PDB entry 9LD7 | electron microscopy, 3.40 A resolution | chains A and E of the 12 polymer chains in the assembly

[Chain A]
Protein: Major capsid protein
Organism: Enterobacteria phage N4
Reference sequence: Q859Q5 (CAPSD_BPN4); residues 1-401 here = UniProt positions 1-401
Sequence (401 residues; each row starts with the number of its first residue):
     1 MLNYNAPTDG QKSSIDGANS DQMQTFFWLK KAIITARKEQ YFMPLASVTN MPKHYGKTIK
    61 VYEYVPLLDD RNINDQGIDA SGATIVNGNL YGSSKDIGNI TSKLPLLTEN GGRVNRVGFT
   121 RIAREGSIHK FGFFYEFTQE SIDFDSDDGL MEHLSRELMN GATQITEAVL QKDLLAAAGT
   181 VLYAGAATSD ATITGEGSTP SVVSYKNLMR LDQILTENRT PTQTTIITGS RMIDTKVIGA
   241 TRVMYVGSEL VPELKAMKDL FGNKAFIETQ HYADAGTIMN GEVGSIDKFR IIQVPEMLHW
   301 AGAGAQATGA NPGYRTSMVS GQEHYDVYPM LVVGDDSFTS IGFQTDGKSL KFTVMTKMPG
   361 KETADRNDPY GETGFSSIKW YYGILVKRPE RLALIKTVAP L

[Chain E]
Protein: 32 kDa protein
Organism: Enterobacteria phage N4
Reference sequence: A0MZA7 (A0MZA7_BPN4); residues 1-279 here = UniProt positions 1-279
Sequence (279 residues; each row starts with the number of its first residue):
     1 MPVLKVMFHK DTNVATVLDA SGSLSDGSVE VGTFHHPDET YPDSVTIYHG VRDLLYKRSA
    61 KDPSQTASYP NNIINMQVIS IDMKATPRLI LGTALPRVIS TIEGKDVTWH VDVAGGKAPL
   121 TYKWQFKANT VGAAFADIDS GENPTAKTAT LINHAVTAES AGTYKVIVTD ANGTTIESSS
   181 LLVVGVQEPP EVASIVAYPS PLALSVADDI TDGKTVKFSS LPAGSLIGTL SIKTQPDSGK
   241 ATAEISGNVL TVKPVAAGDT TVVVTNGTKE VTVTVNVTE
Disordered / not traced: 1

[Chain A / chain E interface]
Contacting residue pairs - 23 pairs, chain A then chain E:
  Ile73(A) - Gln187(E)
  Val86(A) - Glu188(E)
  Asn87(A) - Gln187(E)
  Glu125(A) - Arg97(E)
  Glu136(A) - Gln77(E)
  Lys172(A) - Thr93(E)  hydrogen bond
  Ala176(A) - Thr93(E)
  Ala176(A) - His110(E)
  Gly179(A) - Thr108(E)
  Tyr183(A) - Thr150(E)
  Tyr183(A) - Ile152(E)  hydrophobic
  Thr188(A) - Pro144(E)
  Thr188(A) - Thr145(E)
  Ser189(A) - Thr148(E)
  Ala191(A) - Thr148(E)
  Val319(A) - Ala118(E)  hydrophobic
  Ser320(A) - Ala118(E)
  Arg366(A) - Tyr69(E)
  Arg366(A) - Pro70(E)
  Arg366(A) - Ile74(E)
  Asn367(A) - Asn75(E)
  Thr373(A) - Gln77(E)
  Lys396(A) - Thr150(E)
Also at the interface, not in a pair above, chain A (27 interface residues in all): Asp70, Arg71, Ile122, Arg124, Asp173, Val181, Asp190, Asn218, Trp300
Also at the interface, not in a pair above, chain E (24 interface residues in all): Gly92, Ser100, Ile102, Lys105, Asp112, Pro119, Val186

[Summary]
27 residues of chain A face 24 of chain E across their interface, with 1 hydrogen bond. The hydrogen-bonded
pair is Lys172(A)-Thr93(E).
Chain A is Major capsid protein and chain E is 32 kDa protein, both from Enterobacteria phage N4; the
structure, The capsid of mature phage N4, was determined by electron microscopy together with 9LBZ, 9LC0 and
9LC1 from the same study.
